Entry 4LZN (X-ray diffraction, 2.14 A resolution); this record covers chains B and A.

[Chain B (and A)]
Name: Ribose-phosphate pyrophosphokinase 1
Source organism: Homo sapiens
Notes: EC 2.7.6.1; chain A of this document is another copy of the same molecule, construct and numbering; everything in this record applies to it too
UniProt: P60891 (PRPS1_HUMAN); residues 1-318 here = UniProt positions 1-318
Sequence (326 residues; each row starts with the number of its first residue):
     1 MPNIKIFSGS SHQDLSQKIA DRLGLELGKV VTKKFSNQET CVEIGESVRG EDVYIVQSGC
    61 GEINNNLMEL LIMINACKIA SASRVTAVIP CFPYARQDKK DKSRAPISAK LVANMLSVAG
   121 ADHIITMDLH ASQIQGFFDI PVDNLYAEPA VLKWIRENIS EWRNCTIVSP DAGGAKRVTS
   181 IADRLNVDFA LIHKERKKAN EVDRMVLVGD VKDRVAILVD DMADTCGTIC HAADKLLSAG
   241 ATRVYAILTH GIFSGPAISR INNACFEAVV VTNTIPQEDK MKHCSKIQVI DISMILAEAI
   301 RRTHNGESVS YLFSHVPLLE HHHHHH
Not modelled in the structure: 1-2, 196-202, 318-326 (chain A: 1-2, 196-202, 314-326)
Construct notes: engineered mutation Asn65 (Asp in P60891); expression tag (319-326)
Reported in the primary citation:
  - contacts within the chain: Lys34-Asn65
  - disease-associated variants - E43T, D65N, Q133P: decreased catalytic activity (citing earlier work)
  - mutagenesis - F35A, K99A, H130A, K194A, R196A: abolished catalytic activity
  - disease-associated variants - D183H, A190V, H193L, H193Q: increased catalytic activity (citing earlier work)
  - catalytic residues: Lys99 (proposed by the authors, not directly observed)
  - disease-associated variants - D52H: decreased binding to ADP (citing earlier work)
  - disease-associated variants - G306R: decreased catalytic activity (proposed by the authors, not directly observed)

[How chain B and chain A interact]
Pairs across the interface (81; chain B residue first):
  Lys34(B) with Glu62(A), salt bridge
  Phe35(B) with Gln97(A)
  Ser36(B) with Asp224(A); Thr225(A); Ser254(A), hydrogen bond; Gly255(A)
  Asn37(B) with Ile63(A); Arg96(A); Asp224(A), hydrogen bond (backbone-side chain); Ile252(A); Ser254(A), hydrogen bond (backbone-side chain)
  Gln38(B) with Gly61(A); Ile63(A); Asn64(A)
  Glu39(B) with Ile63(A); Tyr94(A), hydrogen bond (side chain-backbone); Gln97(A)
  Thr40(B) with Asn64(A), hydrogen bond; Tyr94(A), hydrogen bond (backbone-side chain); Gln97(A), hydrogen bond (backbone-side chain)
  Val42(B) with Pro106(A)
  Ile44(B) with Arg104(A), hydrogen bond (backbone-backbone)
  Glu46(B) with Arg104(A), hydrogen bond (backbone-side chain)
  Ser47(B) with Arg104(A)
  Gly61(B) with Asn37(A); Gln38(A)
  Glu62(B) with Gln38(A); Glu62(A); Asn65(A)
  Ile63(B) with Asn37(A); Gln38(A); Glu39(A)
  Asn64(B) with Thr40(A), hydrogen bond; Asn64(A); Asn65(A), hydrogen bond; Met68(A)
  Asn65(B) with Glu62(A), hydrogen bond; Asn64(A), hydrogen bond
  Leu67(B) with Met68(A), hydrophobic
  Met68(B) with Asn64(A); Met115(A), hydrophobic
  Leu71(B) with Met115(A), hydrophobic
  Ile72(B) with Tyr94(A), hydrophobic; Pro106(A), hydrophobic; Ser108(A); Leu111(A), hydrophobic
  Asn75(B) with Pro106(A); Ile107(A)
  Ile79(B) with Lys100(A), hydrogen bond (backbone-side chain); Ala105(A); Ile107(A), hydrophobic
  Tyr94(B) with Glu39(A), hydrogen bond (backbone-side chain); Thr40(A), hydrogen bond (side chain-backbone)
  Arg96(B) with Asn37(A); Glu39(A), salt bridge
  Gln97(B) with Phe35(A); Thr40(A), hydrogen bond (side chain-backbone)
  Lys100(B) with Ile79(A), hydrogen bond (side chain-backbone)
  Ser103(B) with Glu43(A), hydrogen bond
  Arg104(B) with Ile44(A); Glu46(A); Ser47(A); Ala80(A)
  Ala105(B) with Glu43(A); Ile79(A)
  Pro106(B) with Val42(A); Ile72(A), hydrophobic
  Ile107(B) with Ile79(A)
  Ser108(B) with Ile72(A)
  Leu111(B) with Leu71(A); Ile72(A); Ala119(A), hydrophobic
  Asn114(B) with Val118(A)
  Met115(B) with Met68(A), hydrophobic; Leu71(A), hydrophobic
  Val118(B) with Val118(A), hydrophobic
  Asp224(B) with Asn37(A), hydrogen bond
  Ile252(B) with Asn37(A)
  Ser254(B) with Ser36(A), hydrogen bond; Asn37(A), hydrogen bond (side chain-backbone)
  Gly255(B) with Ser36(A), hydrogen bond (backbone-side chain)
Also at the interface, not in a pair above, chain B (47 interface residues in all): Glu43, Gly45, Ala76, Pro93, Ala119, Thr225, Pro256
Also at the interface, not in a pair above, chain A (47 interface residues in all): Lys34, Gly45, Leu67, Asn75, Ala76, Pro93, Ser103, Asn114

[Overview]
Chain B and chain A each contribute 47 residues to their interface; the contacts include 23 hydrogen bonds and
2 salt bridges. Polar contacts include Lys34(B)-Glu62(A), Arg96(B)-Glu39(A) and Ser36(B)-Ser254(A). The paper
reports the catalytic residue Lys99(B); F35A, K99A and H130A of chain B, among others, abolish catalytic
activity; 14 substitutions were tested in all.
Both chains are Ribose-phosphate pyrophosphokinase 1 (Homo sapiens). Entry 4LZN (Crystal structure of human
PRS1 D65N mutant) was determined by X-ray diffraction, deposited together with 4LYG, 4LZO, 4M0P, 4M0U and
3S5J.
